Entry 3WF9 (X-ray diffraction, 2.04 A resolution); this record covers chain A.

Chain A:
Protein: Ribosomal protein S6 kinase beta-1
Organism: Homo sapiens
Notes: EC 2.7.11.1
UniProtKB: P23443 (KS6B1_HUMAN); residues 78-399 here = UniProt positions 78-399
Amino-acid sequence (329 residues; each row starts with the number of its first residue):
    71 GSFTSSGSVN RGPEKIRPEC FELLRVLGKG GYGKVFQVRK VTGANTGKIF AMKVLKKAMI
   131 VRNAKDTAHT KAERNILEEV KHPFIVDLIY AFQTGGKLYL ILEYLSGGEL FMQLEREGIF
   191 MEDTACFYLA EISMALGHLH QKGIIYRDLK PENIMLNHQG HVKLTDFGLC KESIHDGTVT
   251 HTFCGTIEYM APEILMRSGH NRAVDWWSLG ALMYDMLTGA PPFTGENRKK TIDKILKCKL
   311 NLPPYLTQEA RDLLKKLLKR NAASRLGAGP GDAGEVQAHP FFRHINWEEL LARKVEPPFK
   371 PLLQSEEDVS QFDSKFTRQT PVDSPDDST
Disordered / not traced: 71-84, 373-399
Differences from the reference sequence: expression tag (71-77)
Modified positions: T252 (phosphothreonine; TPO)
Swiss-Prot annotation at these positions:
  - active site: D218 (Proton acceptor)
  - binding site (ATP): L97 to V105, K123
  - modified residue: T252 (Phosphothreonine), S394 (Phosphoserine)
  - natural variant: G289 (G289E: In a colorectal cancer sample)
  - mutagenesis: K167 (K167N: Greatly reduces activity. Greatly reduces phosphorylation at T-412 and moderately reduces phosphorylation at T-252), S394 (S394A: Loss of activity. Loss of phosphorylation at T-412)
Metal / ion sites: Zn2+: C240, H245, H251, C254
Small-molecule neighbours: FS7 ((2S)-1-oxo-1-[(4-sulfamoylphenyl)amino]propan-2-yl (2S)-2-methyl-1,2,3,4-tetrahydroacridine-9-carboxylate): R95, L97, G98, K99, G100, G101, Y102, G103, K104, V105, A121, K123, L125, V156, L172, E173, Y174, L175, E179, M225, L239, C240, K241
What the authors report for this chain:
  - binding site for FS7: L97, L172, M225
  - contacts within the chain: Y102-D136

Overview:
Ligands of chain A: compound FS7. C240, H245, H251 and C254 coordinate Zn2+. Curated annotation (UniProt)
lists active-site residue D218, 10 ATP-binding residues and 2 mutagenesis sites. From the paper: a binding
site for FS7 at L97, L172 and M225; contacts within the chain involving D136 and Y102.
Chain A is Ribosomal protein S6 kinase beta-1 (Homo sapiens); the structure, Crystal structure of S6K1 kinase
domain in complex with a quinoline derivative
1-oxo-1-[(4-sulfamoylphenyl)amino]propan-2-yl-2-methyl-1,2,3,4-tetrahydroacridine-9-carboxylate, was
determined by X-ray diffraction, deposited together with 3WE4, 3WF5, 3WF6, 3WF7 and 3WF8.
